Entry 3E5L (X-ray diffraction, 2.40 A resolution); this record covers chain A.

# Chain A
Molecule: Cytochrome P450 (Cytochrome P450 hydroxylase)
From: Streptomyces avermitilis
UniProtKB: Q93H81 (Q93H81_STRAW); residues 1-399 here = UniProt positions 1-399
Sequence (403 residues; row label = number of the first residue in the row):
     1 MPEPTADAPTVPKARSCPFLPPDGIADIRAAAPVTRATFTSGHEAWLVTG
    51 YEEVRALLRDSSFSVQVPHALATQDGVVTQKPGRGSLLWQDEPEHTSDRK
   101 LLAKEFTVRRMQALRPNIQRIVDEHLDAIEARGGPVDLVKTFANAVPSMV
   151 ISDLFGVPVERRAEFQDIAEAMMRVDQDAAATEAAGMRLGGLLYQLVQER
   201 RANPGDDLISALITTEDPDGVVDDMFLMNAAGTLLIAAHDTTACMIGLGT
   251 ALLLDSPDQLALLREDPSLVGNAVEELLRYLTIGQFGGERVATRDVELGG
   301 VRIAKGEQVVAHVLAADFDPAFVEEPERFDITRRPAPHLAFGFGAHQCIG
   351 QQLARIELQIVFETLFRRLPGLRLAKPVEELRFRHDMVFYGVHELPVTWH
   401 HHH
Disordered / not traced: 1-6, 401-403
Differences from the reference sequence: engineered mutation Ala72 (His in Q93H81); expression tag (400-403)
Bound ions: heme Fe near Cys348 (its only coordinating residue here)
Small-molecule neighbours: heme (HEM): Leu87, Leu88, His95, Arg99, Phe106, Ile151, Thr233, Leu234, Ala237, Ala238, Thr241, Thr242, Met245, Ile283, Gly288, Arg290, Ala340, Phe341, Gly342, Ala345, His346, Gln347, Cys348, Ile349, Gly350, Leu353, Ala354, Glu357
Reported in the primary citation:
  - conformationally variable residues (loop rearrangement): Ala72
  - contacts within the chain: Thr40-His69

# Overview
Chain A binds heme. The paper reports conformational variability at Ala72; contacts within the chain involving
His69 and Thr40.
Chain A is Cytochrome P450 (Cytochrome P450 hydroxylase) (Streptomyces avermitilis); the structure, Crystal
structure of CYP105P1 H72A mutant, was determined by X-ray diffraction, deposited together with 3E5J and 3E5K.
